7XJK - chains B and E of the 6 polymer chains in the assembly; structure by electron microscopy, 3.30 A resolution.

# Chain B
Name: Guanine nucleotide-binding protein G(q)
Source organism: Homo sapiens
Amino-acid sequence (246 residues; numbered 1 to 246; the number before each row is that of its first residue):
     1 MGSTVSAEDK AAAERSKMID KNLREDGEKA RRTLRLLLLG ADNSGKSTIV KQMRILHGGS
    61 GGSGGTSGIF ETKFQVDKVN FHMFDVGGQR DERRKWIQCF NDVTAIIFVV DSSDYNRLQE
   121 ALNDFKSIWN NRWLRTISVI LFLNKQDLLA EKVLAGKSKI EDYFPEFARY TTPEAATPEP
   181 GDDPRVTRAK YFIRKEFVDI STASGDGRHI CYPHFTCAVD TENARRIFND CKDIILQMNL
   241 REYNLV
Disordered / not traced: 1-4, 55-67, 88-90

# Chain E
Name: single Fab chain (svFv16)
Source organism: Homo sapiens
Notes: antibody fragment or engineered binder
Amino-acid sequence (300 residues; each row starts with the number of its first residue; note: 3 numbers in that range are skipped by the numbering (no residue carries them; nothing is unmodelled there); a row labelled like 120A-120O holds insertion residues (120A, then the next letters in order); numbers below 1 keep their minus sign (Gly-2 is residue -2)):
    -2 GRPDVQLVES GGGLVQPGGS RKLSCSASGF AFSSFGMHWV RQAPEKGLEW VAYISSGSGT
    58 IYYADTVKGR FTISRDDPKN TLFLQMTSLR SEDTAMYYCV RSIYYYGSSP FDFWGQGTTL
   118 TVS
120A-120O SGGGGSGGGGSGGGG
   124 SDIVMTQATS SVPVTPGESV SISCRSSKSL LHSNGNTYLY WFLQRPGQSP QLLIYRMSNL
   184 ASGVPDRFSG SGSGTAFTLT ISRLEAEDVG VYYCMQHLEY PLTFGAGTKL ELKAAAGAPL
   244 EVLFQGPGAW SHPQFEKGAE DQVDPRLIDG KGAAHHHHHH HH
Disordered / not traced: -2 to 1, 120A-120O, 138, 236-285
Disulfides: Cys147-Cys217

# How chain B and chain E interact
Residue-residue contacts (23):
  Val5(B) - His155(E)
  Ser6(B) - His155(E)  hydrogen bond (backbone-side chain)
  Ser6(B) - Tyr161(E)  hydrogen bond
  Ala7(B) - His220(E)
  Ala7(B) - Leu221(E)
  Ala7(B) - Glu222(E)
  Ala7(B) - Tyr223(E)  hydrophobic
  Glu8(B) - Pro107(E)
  Glu8(B) - Tyr161(E)
  Glu8(B) - Tyr163(E)  hydrogen bond
  Glu8(B) - Arg179(E)  salt bridge
  Asp9(B) - Asn157(E)  hydrogen bond
  Asp9(B) - Tyr161(E)  hydrogen bond
  Ala11(B) - Tyr101(E)  hydrophobic
  Ala12(B) - Tyr101(E)
  Glu14(B) - Ser52(E)  hydrogen bond
  Glu14(B) - Ser53(E)
  Glu14(B) - Gly56(E)
  Arg15(B) - Ile100(E)
  Arg15(B) - Tyr101(E)
  Arg15(B) - Tyr102(E)
  Met18(B) - Ser53(E)
  Met18(B) - Gly54(E)
Interface residues without a listed pair, chain E (18 interface residues in all): Thr57

# Summary
10 residues of chain B and 18 residues of chain E are in contact, with 6 hydrogen bonds and 1 salt bridge.
Polar contacts include Glu8(B)-Arg179(E), Ser6(B)-His155(E) and Ser6(B)-Tyr161(E).
Here chain B is Guanine nucleotide-binding protein G(q) and chain E is single Fab chain (svFv16), both from
Homo sapiens. Entry 7XJK (Cryo-EM structure of the galanin-bound GALR2-miniGq complex) was determined by
electron microscopy, deposited together with 7XJJ and 7XJL.
